8QM3 - chains A and B; structure by X-ray diffraction, 1.53 A resolution.

# Chain A (and B)
Molecule: Iron hydrogenase 1
Source organism: Clostridium pasteurianum
Notes: EC 1.12.7.2; fragment: complete enzyme; chain B of this document is another copy of the same molecule, construct and numbering; everything in this record applies to it too
UniProt: P29166 (PHF1_CLOPA); residues 1-574 here = UniProt positions 1-574
Sequence (584 residues; numbered 1 to 584; the number before each row is that of its first residue):
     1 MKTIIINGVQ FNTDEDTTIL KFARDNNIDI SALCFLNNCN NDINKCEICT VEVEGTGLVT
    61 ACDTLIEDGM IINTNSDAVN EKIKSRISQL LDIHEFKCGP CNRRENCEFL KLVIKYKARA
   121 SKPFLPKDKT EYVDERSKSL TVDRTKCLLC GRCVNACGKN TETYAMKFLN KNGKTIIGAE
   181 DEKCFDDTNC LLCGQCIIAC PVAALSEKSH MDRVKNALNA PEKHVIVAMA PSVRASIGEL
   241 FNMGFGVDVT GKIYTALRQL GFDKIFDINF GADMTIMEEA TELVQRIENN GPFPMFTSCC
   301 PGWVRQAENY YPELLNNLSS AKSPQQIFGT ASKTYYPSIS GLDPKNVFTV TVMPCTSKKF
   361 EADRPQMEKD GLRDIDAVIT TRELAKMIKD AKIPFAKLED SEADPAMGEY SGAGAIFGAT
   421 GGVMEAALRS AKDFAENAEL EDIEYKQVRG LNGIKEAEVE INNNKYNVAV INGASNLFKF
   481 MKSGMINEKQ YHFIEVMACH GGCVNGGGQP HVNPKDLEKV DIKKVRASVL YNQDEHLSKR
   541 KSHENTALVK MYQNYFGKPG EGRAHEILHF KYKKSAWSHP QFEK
Disordered / not traced: 575-584 (chain B: 1, 574-584)
Sequence notes: expression tag (575-584)
Covalently attached groups: formyl group (FOR) linked to C39, K159, C184, C299
Bound ions: 2Fe-2S cluster Fe: C34, C46, C49, C62; Mg2+ site 1: N40, D42; 4Fe-4S cluster Fe site 1: H94, C98, C101, C107; 4Fe-4S cluster Fe site 2: C147, C150, C153, C200; 4Fe-4S cluster Fe site 3: C157, C190, C193, C196; Mg2+ site 2 near L218 (its only coordinating residue here); 4Fe-4S cluster Fe site 4: C300, C355, C499, C503; Fe ion near C503 (its only coordinating residue here)
Ligand contacts:
  - 402 / formyl group: A230, P231, S232, I268, A272, C300, S323, P324, Q325, M353, P354, C355, K358, F417, G418, V423, M497, C503
  - 2Fe-2S cluster (FES): A32, L33, C34, F35, N40, K45, C46, E47, I48, C49, T60, C62
  - formyl group (FOR), molecule 1: R136, S137, D186, D187
  - formyl group (FOR), molecule 2: T275, E279, T297, S298, V423
  - 4Fe-4S cluster (SF4), molecule 1: H94, E95, F96, K97, C98, C101, R103, R104, C107, F109, L110, K146, V202, A203
  - 4Fe-4S cluster (SF4), molecule 2: L140, C157, T161, T163, A165, M166, F185, C190, L191, L192, C193, G194, Q195, C196
  - 4Fe-4S cluster (SF4), molecule 3: C147, L148, L149, C150, G151, R152, C153, I177, A199, C200, P201, V202, A204, L205
  - 4Fe-4S cluster (SF4), molecule 4: C193, C300, P301, G302, P354, C355, S357, K358, M497, A498, C499, G502, C503, G506, G507
Curated features (UniProtKB/Swiss-Prot):
  - binding site ([2Fe-2S] cluster): C34, C46, C49, C62
  - binding site ([4Fe-4S] cluster): H94, C98, C101, C107, C147, C150, C153, C157, C190, C193, C196, C200, C300, C355, C499, C503
  - binding site (Fe(2+)): C503

# How chain A and chain B interact
Contacting residue pairs - 52 pairs, chain A then chain B:
  C39(A) - K479(B)  hydrogen bond
  D42(A) - I454(B)
  I43(A) - I454(B)  hydrophobic
  I43(A) - E456(B)
  I43(A) - M485(B)  hydrophobic
  I43(A) - E488(B)
  I43(A) - K489(B)
  I43(A) - Y491(B)
  N44(A) - E456(B)  hydrogen bond (backbone-side chain)
  N44(A) - E488(B)
  N44(A) - K489(B)  hydrogen bond
  D63(A) - N452(B)  hydrogen bond (backbone-side chain)
  E67(A) - K524(B)  salt bridge
  V154(A) - S483(B)
  N155(A) - K479(B)  hydrogen bond
  E162(A) - E162(B)
  Y164(A) - K479(B)
  Y164(A) - K482(B)
  K167(A) - K482(B)  hydrogen bond (side chain-backbone)
  K167(A) - S483(B)
  F168(A) - S483(B)  hydrogen bond (backbone-backbone)
  F168(A) - G484(B)
  F168(A) - E488(B)
  N170(A) - N487(B)
  T175(A) - E488(B)  hydrogen bond (side chain-backbone)
  N452(A) - D63(B)  hydrogen bond
  I454(A) - D42(B)
  I454(A) - I43(B)  hydrophobic
  E456(A) - I43(B)
  E456(A) - N44(B)  hydrogen bond (side chain-backbone)
  K479(A) - C39(B)  hydrogen bond
  K479(A) - D42(B)  salt bridge
  K479(A) - N155(B)  hydrogen bond
  K479(A) - Y164(B)
  K482(A) - Y164(B)
  K482(A) - K167(B)  hydrogen bond (backbone-side chain)
  S483(A) - V154(B)
  S483(A) - Y164(B)
  S483(A) - K167(B)
  S483(A) - F168(B)  hydrogen bond (backbone-backbone)
  G484(A) - F168(B)
  M485(A) - D42(B)
  M485(A) - I43(B)
  N487(A) - F168(B)  hydrogen bond (side chain-backbone)
  N487(A) - N170(B)
  E488(A) - I43(B)
  E488(A) - N44(B)  hydrogen bond
  E488(A) - F168(B)
  E488(A) - T175(B)
  K489(A) - I43(B)
  K489(A) - N44(B)  hydrogen bond
  Y491(A) - I43(B)
Also at the interface, not in a pair above, chain A (30 interface residues in all): L65, T163, F480, E518
Also at the interface, not in a pair above, chain B (32 interface residues in all): D16, N41, L169, L451, F480, D521

# Overview
30 residues of chain A face 32 of chain B across their interface, with 17 hydrogen bonds and 2 salt bridges.
Polar pairs include E67(A)-K524(B), K479(A)-D42(B) and C39(A)-K479(B). Ligands of chain A: 402 / formyl group,
4 copies of 4Fe-4S cluster and 2Fe-2S cluster.
Both chains are Iron hydrogenase 1 (Clostridium pasteurianum). Entry 8QM3 (formaldehyde-inhibited
[FeFe]-hydrogenase I from Clostridium pasteurianum (CpI)) was determined by X-ray diffraction.
